Entry 1BPM (X-ray diffraction, 2.90 A resolution); this record covers chain A.

== Chain A ==
Name: Leucine aminopeptidase
From: Bos taurus
Notes: EC 3.4.11.1
Reference sequence: P00727 (AMPL_BOVIN); residue numbers follow UniProt; this construct covers 1-487
Sequence (487 residues; numbered 1 to 487; the number before each row is that of its first residue):
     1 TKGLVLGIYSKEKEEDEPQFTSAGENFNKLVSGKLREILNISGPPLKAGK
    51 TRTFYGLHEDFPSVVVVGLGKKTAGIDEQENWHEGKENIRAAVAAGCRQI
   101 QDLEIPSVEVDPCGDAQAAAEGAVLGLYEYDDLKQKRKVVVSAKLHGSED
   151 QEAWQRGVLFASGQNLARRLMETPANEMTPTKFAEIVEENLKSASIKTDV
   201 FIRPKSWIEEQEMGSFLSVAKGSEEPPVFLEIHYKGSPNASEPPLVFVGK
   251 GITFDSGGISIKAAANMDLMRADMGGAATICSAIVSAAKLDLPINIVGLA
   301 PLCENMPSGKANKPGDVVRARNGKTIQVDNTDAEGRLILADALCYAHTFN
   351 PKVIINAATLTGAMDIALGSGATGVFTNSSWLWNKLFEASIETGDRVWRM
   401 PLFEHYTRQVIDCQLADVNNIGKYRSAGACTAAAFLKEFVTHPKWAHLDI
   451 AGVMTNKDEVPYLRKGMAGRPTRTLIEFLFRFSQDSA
Unresolved in the structure: 12-14, 485-487
Sequence notes: conflict Pro45 (Ser in P00727)
Bound ions: Zn2+: Lys250, Asp255, Asp273, Glu334; Mg2+: Asp255, Asp332, Glu334 (together with Zn2+)
UniProt features mapped onto this chain:
  - modified residue: Ser42 (Phosphoserine)

== In short ==
Lys250, Asp255, Asp273 and Glu334 form the Zn2+ site. Asp255, Asp332 and Glu334 form the Mg2+ site.
Chain A is Leucine aminopeptidase (Bos taurus); the structure, Differentiation and identification of the two
catalytic metal binding sites in bovine lens leucine aminopeptidase by ..., was determined by X-ray
diffraction (same publication as 1BPN).
